Entry 7JR6 (X-ray diffraction, 1.88 A resolution); this record covers chains A and B.

== Chain A (and B) ==
Protein: Hematopoietic prostaglandin D synthase
Organism: Homo sapiens
Notes: EC 5.3.99.2, 2.5.1.18; chain B of this document is another copy of the same molecule, construct and numbering; everything in this record applies to it too
Reference sequence: O60760 (HPGDS_HUMAN); residues 1-199 here = UniProt positions 1-199
Amino-acid sequence (200 residues; each row starts with the number of its first residue; numbering starts at 0):
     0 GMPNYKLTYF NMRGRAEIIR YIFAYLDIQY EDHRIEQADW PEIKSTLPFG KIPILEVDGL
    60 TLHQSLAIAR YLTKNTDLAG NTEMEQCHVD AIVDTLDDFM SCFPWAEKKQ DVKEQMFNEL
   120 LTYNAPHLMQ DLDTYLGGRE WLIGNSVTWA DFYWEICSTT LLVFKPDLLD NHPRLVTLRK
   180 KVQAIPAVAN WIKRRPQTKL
Differences from the reference sequence: expression tag (0)
Swiss-Prot annotation at these positions:
  - binding site (glutathione): Tyr-8, Arg-14, Trp-39, Gly-49 to Ile-51, Gln-63, Ser-64
Ion coordination: Na+ site 1: Asp-76, Ser-145, Val-146; Na+ site 2 near Asp-166 (its only coordinating residue here)
Small-molecule neighbours:
  - glutathione (GSH): Tyr-8, Phe-9, Arg-14, Trp-39, Lys-43, Gly-49, Lys-50, Ile-51, Pro-52, Gln-63, Ser-64
  - VH4 (1-(3-fluorophenyl)-N-[trans-4-(2-hydroxypropan-2-yl)cyclohexyl]-1,4,6,7-tetrahydro-5H-pyrazolo[4,3-c]pyridine-5-carboxamide): Tyr-8, Phe-9, Met-11, Gly-13, Arg-14, Gln-36, Asp-96, Met-99, Ser-100, Trp-104, Ala-105, Tyr-152, Thr-159, Leu-199

== How chain A and chain B interact ==
Pairs across the interface - 53 pairs, chain A then chain B:
  Pro-47(A) with Asp-130(B)
  Phe-48(A) with Ile-91(B), hydrophobic; Asp-130(B); Leu-131(B), hydrophobic; Tyr-134(B), hydrophobic
  Leu-59(A) with Met-83(B), hydrophobic
  Thr-60(A) with His-87(B)
  Leu-61(A) with Met-83(B), hydrophobic; Cys-86(B), hydrophobic; His-87(B)
  His-62(A) with Ala-90(B); Thr-94(B)
  Gln-63(A) with Ala-90(B); Asp-93(B); Thr-94(B), hydrogen bond; Asp-97(B), hydrogen bond
  Ala-66(A) with Cys-86(B); Asp-89(B); Ala-90(B)
  Arg-69(A) with Arg-69(B); Asp-89(B), salt bridge
  Tyr-70(A) with Glu-82(B); Met-83(B); Cys-86(B), hydrophobic
  Lys-73(A) with Lys-73(B); Gln-85(B), hydrogen bond
  Asn-74(A) with Glu-82(B), hydrogen bond
  Glu-82(A) with Tyr-70(B); Asn-74(B), hydrogen bond
  Met-83(A) with Leu-59(B), hydrophobic; Leu-61(B), hydrophobic; Tyr-70(B)
  Gln-85(A) with Lys-73(B)
  Cys-86(A) with Leu-61(B), hydrophobic; Ala-66(B); Tyr-70(B), hydrophobic
  His-87(A) with Thr-60(B); Leu-61(B)
  Asp-89(A) with Ala-66(B); Arg-69(B), salt bridge
  Ala-90(A) with His-62(B); Gln-63(B); Ala-66(B)
  Ile-91(A) with Phe-48(B), hydrophobic
  Asp-93(A) with Gln-63(B)
  Thr-94(A) with Phe-48(B); His-62(B); Gln-63(B), hydrogen bond
  Asp-97(A) with Gln-63(B), hydrogen bond
  Asp-130(A) with Pro-47(B); Phe-48(B)
  Leu-131(A) with Phe-48(B), hydrophobic
  Tyr-134(A) with Phe-48(B), hydrophobic
Also at the interface, not in a pair above, chain A (30 interface residues in all): Val-56, Leu-65, Ile-67, Leu-127
Also at the interface, not in a pair above, chain B (29 interface residues in all): Val-56, Leu-65, Ile-67

== Overview ==
30 residues of chain A face 29 of chain B across their interface, with 7 hydrogen bonds and 2 salt bridges.
Among the polar pairs are Arg-69(A)/Asp-89(B), Gln-63(A)/Thr-94(B) and Gln-63(A)/Asp-97(B). Bound to chain A:
glutathione and compound VH4.
Both chains are Hematopoietic prostaglandin D synthase (Homo sapiens). Entry 7JR6 (H-PDGS complexed with a
2-phenylimidazo[1,2-a]pyridine-6-carboxamide inhibitors) was determined by X-ray diffraction, deposited
together with 6ZTC and 7JR8.
